Entry 9E1U (electron microscopy, 3.10 A resolution); this record covers chains H and J of the 11 polymer chains in the assembly.

[Chain H]
Molecule: Histone H2B 1.1
Organism: Xenopus laevis
UniProt: P02281 (H2B11_XENLA); residues -3 to 122 here correspond to UniProt positions 1-126 (UniProt number = residue number + 4)
Sequence (126 residues; numbered -3 to 122; the number before each row is that of its first residue; numbers below 1 keep their minus sign (Met-3 is residue -3)):
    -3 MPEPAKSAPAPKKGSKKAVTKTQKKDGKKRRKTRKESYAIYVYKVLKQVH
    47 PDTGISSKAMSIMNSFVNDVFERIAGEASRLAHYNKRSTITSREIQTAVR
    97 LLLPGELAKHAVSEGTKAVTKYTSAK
Not modelled in the structure: -3 to 26
Sequence notes: engineered mutation Thr29 (Ser33 in P02281)
Swiss-Prot annotation at these positions:
  - modified residue: Lys2 (N6-acetyllysine), Lys9 (N6-acetyllysine), Ser11 (Phosphoserine), Lys12 (N6-acetyllysine), Lys17 (N6-acetyllysine)
  - glycosylation: Ser109 (O-linked (GlcNAc) serine)
  - cross-link: Lys117 (Glycyl lysine isopeptide (Lys-Gly) (interchain with G-Cter in ubiquitin))

[Chain J]
Molecule: 152-nt DNA strand
Sequence (152 nucleotides; each row starts with the number of its first residue; numbers below 1 keep their minus sign (DC-75 is residue -75)):
   -75 CCCTGGAGAATCCCGGTGCCGAGGCCGCTCAATTGGTCGTAGACAGCTCT
   -25 AGCACCGCTTAAACGCACGTACGCGCTGTCCCCCGCGTTTTAACCGCCAA
    25 GGGGATTACTCCCTAGTCTCCAGGCACGTGTCAGATATATACATCCTGTG
    75 CA

[How chain H and chain J interact]
Contacting residue pairs (14):
  Arg27(H) - DA50(J)  hydrogen bond to the sugar
  Arg27(H) - DC51(J)  phosphate contact
  Lys28(H) - DA50(J)  phosphate contact
  Lys28(H) - DC51(J)  salt bridge to the phosphate
  Thr29(H) - DA50(J)  phosphate contact
  Arg30(H) - DC49(J)  hydrogen bond to the sugar
  Arg30(H) - DA50(J)  phosphate contact
  Lys31(H) - DC49(J)  phosphate contact
  Lys31(H) - DA50(J)  hydrogen bond to the phosphate
  Glu32(H) - DC49(J)  phosphate contact
  Ser33(H) - DC49(J)  phosphate contact
  Ile36(H) - DG48(J)  sugar contact
  Ile36(H) - DC49(J)  phosphate contact
  Tyr37(H) - DG48(J)  hydrogen bond to the phosphate

[In short]
The interface between chain H and chain J involves 9 residues on one side and 4 on the other; the contacts
include 4 hydrogen bonds and 1 salt bridge. Polar contacts include Arg27(H)-DA50(J), Arg30(H)-DC49(J) and
Lys31(H)-DA50(J).
Here chain H is Histone H2B 1.1 (Xenopus laevis) and chain J is a 152-nt DNA strand. Entry 9E1U (Snf2h bound
nucleosome complex - ClassC1) was determined by electron microscopy together with 9E1L, 9E1M, 9E1N, 9E1O,
9E1P, 9E1Q and 4 further entries from the same study.
